PDB entry 2P7U | X-ray diffraction, 1.65 A resolution | chain A

== Chain A ==
Protein: Cysteine protease
Source organism: Trypanosoma brucei rhodesiense
Notes: fragment: catalytic domain
UniProt: Q95PM0 (Q95PM0_TRYBR); residues 1-215 here correspond to UniProt positions 126-340 (UniProt number = residue number + 125)
Amino-acid sequence (215 residues; numbered 1 to 215; the number before each row is that of its first residue):
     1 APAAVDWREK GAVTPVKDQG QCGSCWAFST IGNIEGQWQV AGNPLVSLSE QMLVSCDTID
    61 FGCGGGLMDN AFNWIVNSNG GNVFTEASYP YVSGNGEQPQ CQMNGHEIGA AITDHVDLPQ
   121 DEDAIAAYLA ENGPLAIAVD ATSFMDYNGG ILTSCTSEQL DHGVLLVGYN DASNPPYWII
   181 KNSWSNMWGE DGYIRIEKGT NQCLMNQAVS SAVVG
Sequence notes: engineered mutation A172 (Ser297 in Q95PM0)
Cystine bridges: C22-C63, C56-C101, C155-C203
Covalently attached groups: compound D1R linked to C25
Residues lining bound ligands: D1R (nalpha-[(4-methylpiperazin-1-yl)carbonyl]-N-{(1S)-3-phenyl-1-[2-(phenylsulfonyl)ethyl]propyl}-L-phenylalaninamide): Q19, C22, G23, W26, F61, C63, G64, G65, G66, L67, M68, A138, M145, L160, D161, H162, G163, W184
What the authors report for this chain:
  - binding site for D1R: F61, M145
  - conformationally variable residues (side-chain flip): F61
  - specificity-determining residues: F61

== Overview ==
Compound D1R is covalently linked to C25. From the paper: a binding site for D1R at F61 and M145; the
specificity determinant F61.
Chain A is Cysteine protease (Trypanosoma brucei rhodesiense); the structure, The crystal structure of
rhodesain, the major cysteine protease of T. brucei rhodesiense, bound to inhibitor ..., was determined by
X-ray diffraction.
